PDB entry 2Q0F | X-ray diffraction, 2.40 A resolution | chain A

== Chain A ==
Name: RNA uridylyl transferase
Organism: Trypanosoma brucei
Notes: EC 2.7.7.52
UniProtKB: Q381M1 (Q381M1_9TRYP); numbering as in UniProt (aligned over 1-333)
Amino-acid sequence (353 residues; each row starts with the number of its first residue; numbers below 1 keep their minus sign (Met-19 is residue -19)):
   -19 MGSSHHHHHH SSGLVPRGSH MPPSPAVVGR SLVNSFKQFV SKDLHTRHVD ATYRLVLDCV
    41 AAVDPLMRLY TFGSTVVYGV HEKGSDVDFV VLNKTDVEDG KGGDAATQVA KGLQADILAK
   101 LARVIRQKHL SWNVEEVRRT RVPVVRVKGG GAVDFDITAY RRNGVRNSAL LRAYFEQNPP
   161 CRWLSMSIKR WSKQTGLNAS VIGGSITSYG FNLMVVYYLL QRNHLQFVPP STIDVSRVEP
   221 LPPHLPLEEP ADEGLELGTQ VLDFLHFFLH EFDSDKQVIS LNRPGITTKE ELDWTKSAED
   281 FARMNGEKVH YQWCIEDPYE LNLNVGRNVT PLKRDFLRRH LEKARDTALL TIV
Unresolved in the structure: -19 to 2, 22-27, 333
Construct notes: cloning artifact (-19 to -16, -9 to 0); expression tag (-15 to -10)
Ion coordination: Mg2+: Asp66, Asp68 (together with UTP)
Residues lining bound ligands:
  - uridine-5'-monophosphate (U5P): Phe52, Asp66, Asp68, Thr120, Arg121, Val122, Val124, Arg126, Asp136, Thr138, Arg141, Thr187
  - UTP (uridine 5'-triphosphate): Phe52, Gly53, Ser54, Ser65, Asp66, Asp68, Gly144, Asn147, Ser148, Lys169, Lys173, Thr187, Ser188, Tyr189, Asn192, Val305
Curated features (UniProtKB/Swiss-Prot):
  - binding site (UTP): Ser54, Ser65 to Asp68, Gly144 to Ser148, Lys169, Lys173, Ser188, Tyr189
  - binding site (Mg(2+)): Asp66, Asp68
  - binding site (RNA): Arg121
  - site: Asp136 (Important for catalytic activity)
  - mutagenesis: Phe52 (F52A: Loss of catalytic activity. Moderate decrease in UTP binding), Asp66 (D66A: Loss of catalytic activity. Does not affect UTP binding), Asp68 (D68A: Loss of catalytic activity. Partial reduction in UTP binding), Arg121 (R121A: 2-fold decrease in affinity for UTP. 660-fold decrease in affinity for RNA; R121F: Loss of catalytic activity), Arg126 (R126A: Loss of catalytic activity. Does not affect UTP binding), Asp136 (D136A: Loss of catalytic activity. Does not affect UTP binding), Arg141 (R141A: Does not affect UTP binding. 360-fold decrease in affinity for RNA), Asn147 (N147A: Severe decrease in UTP binding), Ser148 (S148A: Severe decrease in UTP binding without affecting RNA binding), Ser188 (S188A: Severe decrease in UTP binding without affecting RNA binding), Tyr189 (Y189A: Loss of catalytic activity. Severe decrease in UTP binding; Y189F: Loss of catalytic activity. Moderate decrease in UTP binding), Asp297 (D297A/N: Severe decrease in UTP binding), 2 further mutagenesis entries in UniProt
What the authors report for this chain:
  - binding site for UTP: Asn147, Tyr189
  - binding site for uridine-5'-monophosphate: Asp68, Arg121, Val122, Asp136
  - mutagenesis - R121A: decreased binding to RNA (citing earlier work)
  - mutagenesis - R126A: abolished binding to RNA (citing earlier work)
  - Mg2+ coordination: Asp66, Asp68
  - catalytic residues: Asp136 (proposed by the authors, not directly observed)
  - mutagenesis - D136A: abolished catalytic activity (citing earlier work)
  - specificity-determining residues: Arg121
  - contacts within the chain: Arg141-Glu300 (salt bridge)

== Overview ==
Bound to chain A: UTP and uridine-5'-monophosphate. Asp66 and Asp68 coordinate Mg2+. From UniProt: 14
UTP-binding residues, Mg2+-binding residues Asp66 and Asp68, RNA-binding residue Arg121 and 14 mutagenesis
sites. The paper reports the catalytic residue Asp136; R121A reduces binding to RNA; 3 substitutions were
tested in all.
Chain A is RNA uridylyl transferase (Trypanosoma brucei); the structure, Terminal uridylyl transferase 4 from
Trypanosoma brucei with bound UTP and UMP, was determined by X-ray diffraction, deposited together with 2Q0C,
2Q0D, 2Q0E and 2Q0G.
